Entry 9CGS (X-ray diffraction, 2.00 A resolution); this record covers chains A and B of the 4 polymer chains in the assembly.

[Chain A]
Molecule: Major histocompatibility complex class I-related gene protein
Organism: Homo sapiens
Reference sequence: Q95460 (HMR1_HUMAN); residues 1-270 here correspond to UniProt positions 23-292 (UniProt number = residue number + 22)
Chain sequence (271 residues; each row starts with the number of its first residue; numbering starts at 0):
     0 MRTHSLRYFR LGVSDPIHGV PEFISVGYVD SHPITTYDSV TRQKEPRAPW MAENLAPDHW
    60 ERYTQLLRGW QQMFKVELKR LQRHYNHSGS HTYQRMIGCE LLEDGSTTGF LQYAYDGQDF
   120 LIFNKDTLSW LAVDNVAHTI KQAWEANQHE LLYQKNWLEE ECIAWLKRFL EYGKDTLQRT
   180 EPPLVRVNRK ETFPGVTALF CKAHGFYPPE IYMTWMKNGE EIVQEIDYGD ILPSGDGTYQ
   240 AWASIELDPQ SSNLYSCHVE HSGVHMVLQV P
Not modelled in the structure: 190-194
Construct notes: initiating methionine (0); conflict Ser261 (Cys283 in Q95460)
Modified / non-standard residues: Lys43 ((2S)-2-amino-6-[[3-hydroxy-2-methyl-5-(phosphonooxymethyl)pyridin-4-yl]methylideneamino]hexanoic acid; LLP)
Disulfides: Cys98-Cys161, Cys200-Cys256
Swiss-Prot annotation at these positions:
  - binding site (5-(2-oxoethylideneamino)-6-(D-ribitylamino)uracil): Arg9, Ser24, Lys43, Arg94, Tyr152, Gln153
  - binding site (5-(2-oxopropylideneamino)-6-(D-ribitylamino)uracil): Arg9, Ser24, Lys43, Arg94, Tyr152, Gln153
  - binding site (7-hydroxy-6-methyl-8-(1-D-ribityl)lumazine): Arg9, Ser24, Lys43, Arg94, Tyr152, Gln153
  - binding site (8-(9H-purin-6-yl)-2-oxa-8-azabicyclo[3.3.1]nona-3,6-diene-4,6-dicarbaldehyde): Arg9, Lys43, His58, Arg94
  - binding site (2-amino-4-oxopteridine-6-carbaldehyde): Lys43
  - binding site (pyridoxal): Lys43
  - glycosylation: Asn85 (N-linked (GlcNAc...) asparagine)
What the authors report for this chain:
  - conformationally variable residues: Lys43
  - mutagenesis - R9H: increased signaling in response to pyridoxal

[Chain B]
Molecule: Beta-2-microglobulin
Organism: Homo sapiens
Reference sequence: P61769 (B2MG_HUMAN); residues 1-99 here correspond to UniProt positions 21-119 (UniProt number = residue number + 20)
Chain sequence (100 residues; each row starts with the number of its first residue; numbering starts at 0):
     0 MIQRTPKIQV YSRHPAENGK SNFLNCYVSG FHPSDIEVDL LKNGERIEKV EHSDLSFSKD
    60 WSFYLLYYTE FTPTEKDEYA CRVNHVTLSQ PKIVKWDRDM
Not modelled in the structure: 98-99
Construct notes: initiating methionine (0)
Disulfides: Cys25-Cys80
Swiss-Prot annotation at these positions:
  - modified residue: Gln2 (Pyrrolidone carboxylic acid)
  - glycosylation: Ile1 (N-linked (Glc) (glycation) isoleucine), Lys19 (N-linked (Glc) (glycation) lysine), Lys41 (N-linked (Glc) (glycation) lysine), Lys48 (N-linked (Glc) (glycation) lysine), Lys58 (N-linked (Glc) (glycation) lysine), Lys91 (N-linked (Glc) (glycation) lysine), Lys94 (N-linked (Glc) (glycation) lysine)

[Interface between chain A and chain B]
Pairs across the interface (48):
  Phe8(A) with Phe56(B), hydrophobic; Ser57(B)
  Leu10(A) with Phe56(B), hydrophobic; Phe62(B), hydrophobic
  Ile16(A) with Asp34(B)
  Val19(A) with Asp34(B)
  Ile23(A) with Phe56(B), hydrophobic
  Val25(A) with Phe56(B), hydrophobic
  Tyr27(A) with Ser55(B); Phe56(B), hydrogen bond (side chain-backbone)
  Arg46(A) with Asp53(B), salt bridge
  His90(A) with Met0(B)
  Thr91(A) with His31(B), hydrogen bond
  Gln93(A) with His31(B), hydrogen bond; Trp60(B), hydrogen bond (side chain-backbone); Phe62(B)
  Arg94(A) with Trp60(B)
  Met95(A) with Lys58(B); Trp60(B)
  Gln111(A) with Lys58(B); Trp60(B)
  Tyr112(A) with Trp60(B)
  Ala113(A) with Trp60(B), hydrophobic
  Asp115(A) with Met0(B); His31(B)
  Gly116(A) with Arg3(B), hydrogen bond (backbone-side chain); His31(B), hydrogen bond (backbone-side chain); Trp60(B)
  Gln117(A) with Ile1(B); Arg3(B)
  Asp118(A) with Trp60(B), hydrogen bond
  Arg185(A) with Pro14(B)
  His203(A) with Pro14(B)
  Asp229(A) with Lys6(B), salt bridge; Gln8(B), hydrogen bond
  Leu231(A) with Gln8(B); Tyr10(B), hydrophobic; Tyr26(B), hydrophobic
  Pro232(A) with Tyr10(B), hydrogen bond (backbone-side chain); Asn24(B); Tyr26(B)
  Ser233(A) with Arg12(B), hydrogen bond (backbone-side chain); Asn24(B), hydrogen bond (backbone-side chain)
  Gly234(A) with Arg12(B), hydrogen bond (backbone-side chain)
  Asp235(A) with Arg12(B)
  Gln239(A) with Tyr10(B); Ser11(B), hydrogen bond (side chain-backbone); Arg12(B), hydrogen bond (side chain-backbone)
Other interface residues (no listed pair), chain A (31 interface residues in all): Arg6, Ser89
Other interface residues (no listed pair), chain B (27 interface residues in all): His13, Pro32, Ser33, Leu54, Asp59, Tyr63, Leu65

[In short]
The interface between chain A and chain B involves 31 residues on one side and 27 on the other; the contacts
include 14 hydrogen bonds and 2 salt bridges. Among the polar pairs are Arg46(A)-Asp53(B), Asp229(A)-Lys6(B)
and Tyr27(A)-Phe56(B). From the paper: R9H of chain A increases signaling in response to pyridoxal;
conformational variability at Lys43(A).
Chain A is Major histocompatibility complex class I-related gene protein and chain B is Beta-2-microglobulin,
both from Homo sapiens; the structure, Structure of human MAIT A-F7 TCR in complex with human
MR1-Pyridoxal-5'-phosphate, was determined by X-ray diffraction (same publication as 9CGR).
